Entry 8W8P (X-ray diffraction, 3.17 A resolution); this record covers chains F and H of the 9 polymer chains in the assembly.

Chain F:
Name: RNA polymerase sigma factor SigA
Organism: Thermus thermophilus HB8
Reference sequence: Q5SKW1 (Q5SKW1_THET8); numbering as in UniProt (aligned over 1-423)
Amino-acid sequence (443 residues; each row starts with the number of its first residue; numbers below 1 keep their minus sign (Met-19 is residue -19)):
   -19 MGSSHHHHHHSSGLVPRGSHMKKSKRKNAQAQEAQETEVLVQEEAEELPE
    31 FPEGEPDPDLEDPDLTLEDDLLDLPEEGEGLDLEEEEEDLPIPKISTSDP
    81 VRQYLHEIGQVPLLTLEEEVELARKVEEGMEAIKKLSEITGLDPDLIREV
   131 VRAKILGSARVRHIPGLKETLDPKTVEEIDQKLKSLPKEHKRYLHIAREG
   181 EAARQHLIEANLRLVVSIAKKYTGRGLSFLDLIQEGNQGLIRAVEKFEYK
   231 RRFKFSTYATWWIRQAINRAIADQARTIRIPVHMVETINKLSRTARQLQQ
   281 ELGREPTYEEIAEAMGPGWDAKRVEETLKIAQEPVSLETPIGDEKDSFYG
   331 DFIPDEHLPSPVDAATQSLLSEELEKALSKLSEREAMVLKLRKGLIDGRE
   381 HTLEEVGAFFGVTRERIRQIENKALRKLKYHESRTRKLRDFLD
Not modelled in the structure: -19 to 77
Construct notes: expression tag (-19 to 0)
Metal / ion sites: Mg2+: Ala292, Gly296, Trp299

Chain H:
Molecule: 27-nt DNA strand
Sequence (27 nucleotides; row label = number of the first residue in the row):
     1 TATAATGGGAGCTGTCACGGATGCAGG
Not modelled in the structure: 25-27

Chain F / chain H interface:
Contacting residue pairs (44):
  Asp79(F) - DG8(H)  hydrogen bond to the base
  Asp79(F) - DG9(H)  base contact
  Val81(F) - DG8(H)  base contact
  Arg82(F) - DG7(H)  base contact
  Arg82(F) - DG8(H)  hydrogen bond to the base
  Arg82(F) - DG9(H)  hydrogen bond to the base
  Leu85(F) - DG7(H)  hydrogen bond to the base
  Leu85(F) - DG8(H)  base contact
  His86(F) - DG7(H)  base contact
  Gly89(F) - DG7(H)  base contact
  Leu93(F) - DT6(H)  base contact
  Glu99(F) - DT6(H)  base contact
  Ala190(F) - DT6(H)  base contact
  Asn191(F) - DT6(H)  hydrogen bond to the base
  Arg193(F) - DT6(H)  base contact
  Arg193(F) - DG7(H)  sugar contact
  Leu194(F) - DA5(H)  sugar contact
  Leu194(F) - DT6(H)  hydrogen bond to the base
  Val196(F) - DG7(H)  sugar contact
  Val196(F) - DG8(H)  sugar contact
  Ser197(F) - DT6(H)  sugar contact
  Lys200(F) - DG8(H)  salt bridge to the phosphate
  Lys200(F) - DG9(H)  phosphate contact
  Phe209(F) - DG8(H)  sugar contact
  Lys226(F) - DT1(H)  base contact
  Lys226(F) - DA2(H)  hydrogen bond to the base
  Phe227(F) - DA2(H)  base contact
  Glu228(F) - DA2(H)  hydrogen bond to the base
  Arg231(F) - DA2(H)  base contact
  Phe233(F) - DA2(H)  base contact
  Phe233(F) - DT3(H)  sugar contact
  Phe233(F) - DA4(H)  phosphate contact
  Lys234(F) - DA4(H)  hydrogen bond to the phosphate
  Lys234(F) - DA5(H)  phosphate contact
  Ser236(F) - DA4(H)  sugar contact
  Ser236(F) - DA5(H)  hydrogen bond to the phosphate
  Ser236(F) - DT6(H)  base contact
  Thr237(F) - DT3(H)  sugar contact
  Thr237(F) - DA4(H)  hydrogen bond to the phosphate
  Thr237(F) - DA5(H)  base contact
  Tyr238(F) - DT1(H)  base contact
  Tyr238(F) - DA2(H)  stacking on the base
  Thr240(F) - DA5(H)  base contact
  Trp241(F) - DT1(H)  sugar contact
Interface residues without a listed pair, chain F (31 interface residues in all): Leu192, Arg232, Trp242, Arg244

In short:
31 residues of chain F and 9 residues of chain H are in contact; the contacts include 11 hydrogen bonds, 1
salt bridge and 1 aromatic stacking contact. Among the polar pairs are Asp79(F)-DG8(H), Arg82(F)-DG8(H) and
Arg82(F)-DG9(H). Ala292(F), Gly296(F) and Trp299(F) form the Mg2+ site.
Chain F is RNA polymerase sigma factor SigA (Thermus thermophilus HB8) and chain H is a 27-nt DNA strand; the
structure, Thermus thermophilus initiation transcription complex containing CMPcPP in the post-translocated
state, was determined by X-ray diffraction, deposited together with 8W8N and 8W8O.
